7YI3 - chains B and C of the 5 polymer chains in the assembly; structure by electron microscopy, 3.30 A resolution.

Chain B:
Molecule: Histone deacetylase RPD3
Source organism: Saccharomyces cerevisiae S288C
Notes: EC 3.5.1.98
UniProtKB: P32561 (RPD3_YEAST); residues 1-433 here = UniProt positions 1-433
Chain sequence (433 residues; numbered 1 to 433; the number before each row is that of its first residue):
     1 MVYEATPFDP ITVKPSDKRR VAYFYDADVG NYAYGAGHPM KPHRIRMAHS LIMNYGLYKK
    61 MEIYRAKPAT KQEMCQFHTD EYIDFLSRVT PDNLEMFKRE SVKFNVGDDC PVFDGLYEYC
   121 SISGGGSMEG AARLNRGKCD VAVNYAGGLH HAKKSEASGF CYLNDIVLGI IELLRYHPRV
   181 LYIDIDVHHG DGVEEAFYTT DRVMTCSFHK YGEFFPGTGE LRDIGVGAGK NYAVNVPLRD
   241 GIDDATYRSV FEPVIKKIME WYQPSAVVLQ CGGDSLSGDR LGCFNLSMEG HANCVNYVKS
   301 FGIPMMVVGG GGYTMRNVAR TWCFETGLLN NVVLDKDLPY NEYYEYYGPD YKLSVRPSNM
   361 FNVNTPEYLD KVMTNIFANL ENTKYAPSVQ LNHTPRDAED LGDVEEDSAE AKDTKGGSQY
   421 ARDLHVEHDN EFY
Unresolved in the structure: 1-16, 385-433
Bound ions: Zn2+: D186, H188, D274
Curated features (UniProtKB/Swiss-Prot):
  - motif: R320 to Y340 (ESA1-RPD3 motif)
  - active site: H151
  - modified residue: T394 (Phosphothreonine), S408 (Phosphoserine)
  - mutagenesis: H150 (H150A: Impairs histone deacetylase activity and transcription repression), H151 (H151A: Impairs histone deacetylase activity and transcription repression), H188 (H188A: Impairs histone deacetylase activity and transcription repression), W322 (W322A: Strongly reduces HDAC activity), E325 (E325A: Strongly reduces HDAC activity), G327 (G327A: Strongly reduces HDAC activity), L328 (L328A: Strongly reduces HDAC activity), L329 (L329A: Strongly reduces HDAC activity), V332 (V332A: Strongly reduces HDAC activity), L334 (L334A: Strongly reduces HDAC activity), D335 (D335A: Strongly reduces HDAC activity), L338 (L338A: Strongly reduces HDAC activity), 1 further mutagenesis entry in UniProt

Chain C:
Molecule: Chromatin modification-related protein EAF3
Source organism: Saccharomyces cerevisiae S288C
UniProtKB: Q12432 (EAF3_YEAST); residue numbers follow UniProt; this construct covers 1-401
Chain sequence (401 residues; row label = number of the first residue in the row):
     1 MVDLEQEFAL GGRCLAFHGP LMYEAKILKI WDPSSKMYTS IPNDKPGGSS QATKEIKPQK
    61 LGEDESIPEE IINGKCFFIH YQGWKSSWDE WVGYDRIRAY NEENIAMKKR LANEAKEAKK
   121 SLLEQQKKKK LSTSLGGPSN GGKRKGDSRS NASISKSTSQ SFLTSSVSGR KSGRSSANSL
   181 HPGSSLRSSS DQNGNDDRRR SSSLSPNMLH HIAGYPTPKI SLQIPIKLKS VLVDDWEYVT
   241 KDKKICRLPA DVTVEMVLNK YEHEVSQELE SPGSQSQLSE YCAGLKLYFD KCLGNMLLYR
   301 LERLQYDELL KKSSKDQKPL VPIRIYGAIH LLRLISVLPE LISSTTMDLQ SCQLLIKQTE
   361 DFLVWLLMHV DEYFNDKDPN RSDDALYVNT SSQYEGVALG M
Unresolved in the structure: 1-219
Curated features (UniProtKB/Swiss-Prot):
  - modified residue: S201 (Phosphoserine)

Interface between chain B and chain C:
Pairs across the interface - 9 pairs, chain B then chain C:
  R99(B) with L304(C); D307(C), salt bridge; V397(C); M401(C)
  K103(B) with Q393(C); V397(C)
  S155(B) with Q393(C)
  E156(B) with S392(C), hydrogen bond; Q393(C)
Interface residues without a listed pair, chain B (5 interface residues in all): V102
Interface residues without a listed pair, chain C (7 interface residues in all): G396

Summary:
5 residues of chain B and 7 residues of chain C are in contact; the contacts include 1 hydrogen bond and 1
salt bridge. Among the polar pairs are R99(B)-D307(C) and E156(B)-S392(C).
Here chain B is Histone deacetylase RPD3 and chain C is Chromatin modification-related protein EAF3, both from
Saccharomyces cerevisiae S288C. Entry 7YI3 (Cryo-EM structure of Rpd3S in close-state Rpd3S-NCP complex) was
determined by electron microscopy, deposited together with 7YI0, 7YI1, 7YI2, 7YI4 and 7YI5.
